Entry 5JHD (X-ray diffraction, 2.46 A resolution); this record covers chains A and E of the 5 polymer chains in the assembly.

[Chain A]
Protein: HLA class I histocompatibility antigen, A-2 alpha chain
Source organism: Homo sapiens
UniProt: P01892 (1A02_HUMAN); residues 1-275 here correspond to UniProt positions 25-299 (UniProt number = residue number + 24)
Amino-acid sequence (276 residues; row label = number of the first residue in the row):
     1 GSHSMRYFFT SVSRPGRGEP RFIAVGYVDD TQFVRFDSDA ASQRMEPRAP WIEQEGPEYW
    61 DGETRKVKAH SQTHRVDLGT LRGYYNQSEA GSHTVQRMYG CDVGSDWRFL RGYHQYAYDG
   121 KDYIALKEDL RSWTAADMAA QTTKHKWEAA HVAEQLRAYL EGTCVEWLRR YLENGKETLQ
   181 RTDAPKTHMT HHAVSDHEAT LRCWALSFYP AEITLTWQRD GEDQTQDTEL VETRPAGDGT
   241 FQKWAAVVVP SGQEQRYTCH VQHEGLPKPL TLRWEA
Disulfide bonds: Cys101-Cys164, Cys203-Cys259
Sequence notes: expression tag (276)

[Chain E]
Protein: TCRbeta chain
Source organism: Homo sapiens
Amino-acid sequence (242 residues; row label = number of the first residue in the row):
     2 MIGGITQSPK YLFRKEGQNV TLSCEQNLNH DAMYWYRQDP GQGLRLIYYS QIVNDFQKGD
    62 IAEGYSVSRE KKESFPLTVT SAQKNPTAFY LCASSIGVYG YTFGSGTRLT VVEDLKNVFP
   122 PEVAVFEPSE AEISHTQKAT LVCLATGFYP DHVELSWWVN GKEVHSGVCT DPQPLKEQPA
   182 LNDSRYALSS RLRVSATFWQ NPRNHFRCQV QFYGLSENDE WTQDRAKPVT QIVSAEAWGR
   242 AD
Unresolved in the structure: 2-3, 243
Disulfide bonds: Cys25-Cys93, Cys144-Cys209
Small-molecule neighbours: EDT ({[-(bis-carboxymethyl-amino)-ethyl]-carboxymethyl-amino}-acetic acid): Tyr49, Lys59, Glu64, Gly65, Tyr66, Ser67, Thr79, Thr81

[How chain A and chain E interact]
Contacting residue pairs - 17 pairs, chain A then chain E:
  Arg65(A) - Gln58(E)
  Ala69(A) - Gln52(E)
  Gln72(A) - Ile53(E)
  Gln72(A) - Val54(E)
  Gln72(A) - Asn55(E)
  Thr73(A) - Ile53(E)
  Val76(A) - Ile53(E)  hydrophobic
  Val76(A) - Val54(E)  hydrophobic
  Lys146(A) - Asn30(E)
  Ala150(A) - Ile97(E)  hydrophobic
  Ala150(A) - Tyr100(E)
  His151(A) - Tyr100(E)
  Glu154(A) - Tyr100(E)  hydrogen bond
  Gln155(A) - Ile97(E)  hydrogen bond (side chain-backbone)
  Gln155(A) - Gly98(E)
  Gln155(A) - Val99(E)  hydrogen bond (side chain-backbone)
  Gln155(A) - Tyr100(E)
Also at the interface, not in a pair above, chain E (12 interface residues in all): Asp56, Lys73
From the paper, about this interface:
  - specific contacts: Tyr100(E)-Gln155(A)
  - interface residues, chain E: Ile53(E)

[In short]
10 residues of chain A face 12 of chain E across their interface; the contacts include 3 hydrogen bonds. Among
the polar pairs are Glu154(A)-Tyr100(E), Gln155(A)-Ile97(E) and Gln155(A)-Val99(E). The authors report a
contact between Tyr100(E) and Gln155(A). Chain E binds compound EDT. The paper reports the interface residue
Ile53(E).
Chain A is HLA class I histocompatibility antigen, A-2 alpha chain and chain E is TCRbeta chain, both from
Homo sapiens; the structure, Crystal structure of LS10-TCR/M1-HLA-A*02 complex, was determined by X-ray
diffraction together with 5ISZ from the same study.
